PDB entry 3LZS | X-ray diffraction, 1.95 A resolution | chains A and B

[Chain A (and B)]
Protein: HIV-1 protease
Organism: Human immunodeficiency virus 1
Notes: EC 3.4.23.16; chain B of this document is another copy of the same molecule, construct and numbering; everything in this record applies to it too
Reference sequence: Q9QB59 (Q9QB59_9HIV1); numbering as in UniProt (aligned over 1-99)
Sequence (99 residues; numbered 1 to 99; the number before each row is that of its first residue):
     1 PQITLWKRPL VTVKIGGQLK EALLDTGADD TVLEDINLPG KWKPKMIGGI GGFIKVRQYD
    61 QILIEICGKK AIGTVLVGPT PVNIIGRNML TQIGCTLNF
Construct notes: engineered mutation K7 (Gln in Q9QB59)
Small-molecule neighbours: tmc114 (017; (3r,3as,6ar)-hexahydrofuro[2,3-b]furan-3-yl(1S,2R)-3-[[(4-aminophenyl)sulfonyl](isobutyl)amino]-1-benzyl-2-hydroxypropylcarbamate): L23, D25, G27, A28, D29, D30, V32, I47, G48, G49, I50, P81, V82, I84
Reported in the primary citation:
  - conformationally variable residues (loop rearrangement, side-chain flip): G16 to A22, L33 to P39
  - contacts within the chain: K20-D35 (hydrogen bond), T74-N88
  - binding site for tmc114: D25, D30
  - mutagenesis - N88S (44.1-fold): decreased binding to NFV
  - mutagenesis - N88S (21.8-fold): decreased binding to tmc114
  - mutagenesis - N88S: increased binding to APV
  - mutagenesis - N88S (kcat = 0.2 s-1): decreased catalytic activity

[Chain A / chain B interface]
Pairs across the interface - 98 pairs, chain A then chain B:
  P1(A) with L97(B); N98(B); F99(B), hydrogen bond (backbone-backbone)
  Q2(A) with T96(B), hydrogen bond; L97(B); N98(B), hydrogen bond
  I3(A) with T96(B); L97(B), hydrogen bond (backbone-backbone); F99(B), hydrophobic
  L5(A) with T26(B); R87(B), hydrogen bond (backbone-side chain); L90(B), hydrophobic; T91(B); C95(B)
  W6(A) with R87(B), hydrogen bond (backbone-side chain); T91(B)
  K7(A) with R87(B)
  R8(A) with D29(B); R87(B)
  P9(A) with T26(B); R87(B); L97(B), hydrophobic
  L23(A) with G27(B)
  L24(A) with T26(B), hydrogen bond (backbone-side chain); L97(B), hydrophobic; F99(B), hydrophobic
  D25(A) with D25(B); T26(B); G27(B), hydrogen bond (side chain-backbone)
  T26(A) with L5(B); P9(B); L24(B), hydrogen bond (side chain-backbone); D25(B); T26(B), hydrogen bond (side chain-backbone); L97(B)
  G27(A) with L23(B); D25(B), hydrogen bond (backbone-side chain)
  D29(A) with R8(B), salt bridge
  I47(A) with I50(B), hydrophobic
  G49(A) with P81(B)
  I50(A) with G49(B); I50(B); G51(B), hydrogen bond (backbone-backbone); G52(B); I54(B), hydrophobic; T80(B); I84(B), hydrophobic
  G51(A) with G51(B); G52(B); I54(B)
  G52(A) with G51(B)
  I54(A) with I50(B); G51(B)
  C67(A) with F99(B), hydrophobic
  T80(A) with I50(B)
  P81(A) with G49(B); I50(B)
  R87(A) with L5(B), hydrogen bond (side chain-backbone); W6(B), hydrogen bond (side chain-backbone); K7(B); R8(B); P9(B)
  L90(A) with L5(B), hydrophobic
  T91(A) with L5(B); W6(B)
  I93(A) with F99(B)
  G94(A) with N98(B); F99(B)
  C95(A) with L5(B); L97(B), hydrophobic; N98(B); F99(B), hydrophobic
  T96(A) with I3(B); T4(B); T96(B); L97(B); N98(B), hydrogen bond (backbone-backbone)
  L97(A) with P1(B); Q2(B); I3(B), hydrogen bond (backbone-backbone); P9(B), hydrophobic; L24(B), hydrophobic; T26(B); C95(B), hydrophobic; T96(B); L97(B), hydrophobic
  N98(A) with P1(B); Q2(B); G94(B); C95(B); T96(B), hydrogen bond (backbone-backbone); N98(B), hydrogen bond
  F99(A) with P1(B), hydrogen bond (backbone-backbone); L24(B), hydrophobic; C67(B), hydrophobic; I93(B); G94(B); C95(B), hydrophobic
Also at the interface, not in a pair above, chain A (39 interface residues in all): T4, V32, G48, F53, P79, I84
Also at the interface, not in a pair above, chain B (38 interface residues in all): V32, I47, G48, F53

[In short]
39 residues of chain A and 38 residues of chain B are in contact, with 19 hydrogen bonds and 1 salt bridge.
Polar contacts include D29(A)-R8(B), Q2(A)-T96(B) and Q2(A)-N98(B). Ligands of chain A: tmc114. The paper
reports a binding site for tmc114 at D25(A) and D30(A); N88S of chain A reduces binding to NFV.
Chain A and chain B are both HIV-1 protease (Human immunodeficiency virus 1); the structure, Crystal Structure
of HIV-1 CRF01_AE Protease in Complex with Darunavir, was determined by X-ray diffraction (same publication as
3LZU and 3LZV).
